PDB entry 9CU1 | electron microscopy, 2.83 A resolution | chains A and G of the 14 polymer chains in the assembly

Chain A:
Molecule: Nitrogenase molybdenum-iron protein alpha chain
From: Azotobacter vinelandii
Notes: EC 1.18.6.1
UniProt: P07328 (NIFD_AZOVI); numbering as in UniProt (aligned over 1-492)
Sequence (492 residues; each row starts with the number of its first residue):
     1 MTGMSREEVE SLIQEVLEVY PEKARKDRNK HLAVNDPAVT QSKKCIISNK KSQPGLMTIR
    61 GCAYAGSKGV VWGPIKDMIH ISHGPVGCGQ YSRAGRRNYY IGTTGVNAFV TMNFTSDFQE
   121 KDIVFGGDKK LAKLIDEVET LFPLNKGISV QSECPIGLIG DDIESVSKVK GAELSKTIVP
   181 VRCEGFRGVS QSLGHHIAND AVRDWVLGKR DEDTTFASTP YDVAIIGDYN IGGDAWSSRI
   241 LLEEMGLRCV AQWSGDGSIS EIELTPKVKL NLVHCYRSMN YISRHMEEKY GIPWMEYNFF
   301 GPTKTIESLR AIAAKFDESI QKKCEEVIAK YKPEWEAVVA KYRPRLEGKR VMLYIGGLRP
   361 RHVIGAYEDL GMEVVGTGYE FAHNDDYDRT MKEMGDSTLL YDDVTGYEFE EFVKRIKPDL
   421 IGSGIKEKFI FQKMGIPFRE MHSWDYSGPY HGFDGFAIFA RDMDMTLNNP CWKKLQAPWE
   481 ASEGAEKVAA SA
Disordered / not traced: 1-3, 481-492
Bound ions: fe(8)-S(7) cluster Fe: Cys62, Cys88, Cys154 (shared with 3 residues of chain B); Fe ion near Cys275 (its only coordinating residue here)
Residues lining bound ligands:
  - fe(8)-S(7) cluster (CLF): Cys62, Tyr64, Pro85, Gly87, Cys88, Tyr91, Glu153, Cys154, Gly185
  - 3-hydroxy-3-carboxy-adipic acid (HCA): Ala65, Val70, Gly95, Arg96, Gln191, Gly424, Ile425, Lys426, His442
  - ICS (iron-sulfur-molybdenum cluster with interstitial carbon): Val70, Arg96, His195, Tyr229, Ile231, Cys275, Ser278, Ile355, Gly356, Gly357, Leu358, Arg359, Phe381, Met441, His442
Swiss-Prot annotation at these positions:
  - binding site ([8Fe-7S] cluster): Cys62, Cys88, Cys154
  - binding site ([7Fe-Mo-9S-C-homocitryl] cluster): Cys275, His442
  - mutagenesis: His195 (H195Q: No nitrogenase activity)

Chain G:
Molecule: Protein FeSII
From: Azotobacter vinelandii
UniProt: Q44501 (FESII_AZOVI); residues 1-122 here = UniProt positions 1-122
Sequence (122 residues; each row starts with the number of its first residue):
     1 MATIYFSSPL MPHNKKVQAV AGKRSTLLGV AQENGVKIPF ECQDGNCGSC LVKITHLDGE
    61 RIKGMLLTDK ERNVLKSVGK LPKSEEERAA VRDLPPTYRL ACQTIVTDED LLVEFTGEPG
   121 GA
Disordered / not traced: 1
Bound ions: 2Fe-2S cluster Fe: Cys42, Cys47, Cys50, Cys102
Residues lining bound ligands:
  - 2Fe-2S cluster (FES): Phe40, Glu41, Cys42, Gly45, Asn46, Cys47, Gly48, Ser49, Cys50, Leu100, Cys102
  - 4Fe-4S cluster (SF4): Pro119, Gly121, Ala122

Chain A / chain G interface:
Contacting residue pairs - 37 pairs, chain A then chain G:
  Asn49(A) with Ala90(G), hydrogen bond (side chain-backbone); Asp93(G), hydrogen bond
  Lys50(A) with Arg72(G)
  Lys51(A) with Asp69(G), salt bridge
  Gly157(A) with Gly22(G); Lys23(G); Arg24(G), hydrogen bond (backbone-backbone)
  Leu158(A) with Arg24(G)
  Gly160(A) with Lys23(G)
  Asp161(A) with Val20(G)
  Asp162(A) with Val20(G)
  Glu164(A) with Ala21(G); Asp108(G)
  Arg182(A) with Ala21(G), hydrogen bond (side chain-backbone); Gly22(G)
  Arg187(A) with Gly22(G), hydrogen bond (side chain-backbone); Ile105(G)
  Gly188(A) with Leu66(G)
  Val189(A) with Leu66(G), hydrophobic
  Leu193(A) with Met65(G); Asp93(G)
  His196(A) with Gly64(G); Arg92(G); Asp93(G)
  Asp200(A) with Ile62(G); Lys63(G); Gly64(G), hydrogen bond (side chain-backbone)
  Arg203(A) with Glu60(G), hydrogen bond (side chain-backbone); Arg61(G); Ile62(G), hydrogen bond (side chain-backbone)
  Asp204(A) with Arg61(G), salt bridge; Lys63(G), salt bridge
  His285(A) with Glu60(G)
  Lys289(A) with Glu60(G)
  His383(A) with Val91(G), hydrogen bond (side chain-backbone); Asp93(G), salt bridge
  Asp385(A) with Val91(G)
Also at the interface, not in a pair above, chain A (25 interface residues in all): Ala201, Trp205, Arg277
Also at the interface, not in a pair above, chain G (21 interface residues in all): Leu94

In short:
Chain A and chain G form an interface of 25 and 21 residues respectively; the contacts include 9 hydrogen
bonds and 4 salt bridges. Polar pairs include Lys51(A)-Asp69(G), Asp204(A)-Arg61(G) and Asp204(A)-Lys63(G).
Bound to chain A: 3-hydroxy-3-carboxy-adipic acid, compound ICS and fe(8)-S(7) cluster.
Chain A is Nitrogenase molybdenum-iron protein alpha chain and chain G is Protein FeSII, both from Azotobacter
vinelandii; the structure, Azotobacter vinelandii filamentous 2:2:1 MoFeP:FeP:FeSII-Complex (termini; C1
symmetry), was determined by electron microscopy, deposited together with 9CTZ, 9CU0 and 9CU2.
